PDB entry 7A4G | electron microscopy, 4.20 A resolution (low resolution: residue-level contacts below are approximate; hydrogen-bond / salt-bridge calls are withheld) | chains AD and AM of the 180 polymer chains in the assembly

# Chain AD (and AM)
Protein: Antitermination protein N, 6,7-dimethyl-8-ribityllumazine synthase
Source organism: Escherichia virus lambda
Notes: EC 2.5.1.78; chain AM of this document is another copy of the same molecule, construct and numbering; everything in this record applies to it too
UniProtKB: chimeric construct of P03045, O66529: residues 7-23 from P03045 (REGN_LAMBD) positions 6-22 (UniProt number = residue number - 1); residues 32-101 from O66529 positions 85-154 (UniProt number = residue number + 53); residues 114-197 from O66529 positions 1-84 (UniProt number = residue number - 113)
Sequence (197 residues; row label = number of the first residue in the row):
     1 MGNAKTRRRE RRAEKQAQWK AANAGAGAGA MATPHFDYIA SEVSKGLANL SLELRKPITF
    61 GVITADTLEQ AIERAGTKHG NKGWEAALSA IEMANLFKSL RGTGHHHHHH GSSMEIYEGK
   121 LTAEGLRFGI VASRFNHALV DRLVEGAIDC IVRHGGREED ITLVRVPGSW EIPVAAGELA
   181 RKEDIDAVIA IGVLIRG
Unresolved in the structure: 1-35, 102-111, 197
Differences from the reference sequence: cloning artifact (1-6); linker (24-31, 102-113); engineered mutation E115 (Gln2 in O66529)
Curated features (UniProtKB/Swiss-Prot):
  - active site: H35 (Proton donor)
  - binding site ((2S)-2-hydroxy-3-oxobutyl phosphate): A32, T33, R74
  - binding site (5-amino-6-(D-ribitylamino)uracil): F60, K82, F135, N136, S169 to E171, V193 to I195

# How chain AD and chain AM interact
Contacting residue pairs - 5 pairs, chain AD then chain AM:
  T77(AD) with F135(AM); H137(AM)
  R142(AD) with H137(AM); A138(AM)
  R153(AD) with R134(AM)
Also at the interface, not in a pair above, chain AD (4 interface residues in all): E145
Also at the interface, not in a pair above, chain AM (5 interface residues in all): N136

# Summary
The interface between chain AD and chain AM involves 4 residues on one side and 5 on the other. Curated
annotation (UniProt) lists active-site residue H35(AD), 3 (2S)-2-hydroxy-3-oxobutyl phosphate-binding residues
and 10 residues binding 5-amino-6-(D-ribitylamino)uracil on chain AD.
Chain AD and chain AM are both Antitermination protein N, 6,7-dimethyl-8-ribityllumazine synthase (Escherichia
virus lambda); the structure, Aquifex aeolicus lumazine synthase-derived nucleocapsid variant NC-1 (180-mer),
was determined by electron microscopy together with 7A4F, 7A4H, 7A4I and 7A4J from the same study.
